Entry 2E3X (X-ray diffraction, 2.91 A resolution); this record covers chains A and B of the 3 polymer chains in the assembly.

Chain A:
Protein: Coagulation factor X-activating enzyme heavy chain
Source organism: Daboia russellii siamensis
Notes: EC 3.4.24.58
Reference sequence: Q7LZ61 (RVVX_DABRU); aligned to UniProt positions 1-427 over residues 1-427 (the alignment contains insertions or deletions, so no single offset holds)
Sequence (427 residues; row label = number of the first residue in the row):
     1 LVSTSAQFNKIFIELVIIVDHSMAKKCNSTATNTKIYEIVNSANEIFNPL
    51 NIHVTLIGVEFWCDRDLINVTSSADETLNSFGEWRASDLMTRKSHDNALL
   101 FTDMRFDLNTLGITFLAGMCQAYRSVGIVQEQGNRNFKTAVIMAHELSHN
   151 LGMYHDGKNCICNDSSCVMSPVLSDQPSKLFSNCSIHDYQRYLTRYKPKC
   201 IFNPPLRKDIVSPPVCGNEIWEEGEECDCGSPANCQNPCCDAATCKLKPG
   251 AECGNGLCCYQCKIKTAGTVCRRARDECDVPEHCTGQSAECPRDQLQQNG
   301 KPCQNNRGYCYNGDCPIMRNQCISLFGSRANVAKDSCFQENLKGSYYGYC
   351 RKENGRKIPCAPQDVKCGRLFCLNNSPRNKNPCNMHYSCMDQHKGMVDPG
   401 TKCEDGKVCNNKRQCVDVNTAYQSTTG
Disordered / not traced: 1-6, 423-427
Cystine bridges: Cys27-Cys63, Cys120-Cys200, Cys160-Cys184, Cys162-Cys167, Cys216-Cys245, Cys227-Cys240, Cys229-Cys235, Cys239-Cys262, Cys253-Cys259, Cys258-Cys284, Cys271-Cys291, Cys278-Cys310, Cys303-Cys315, Cys322-Cys372, Cys337-Cys383, Cys350-Cys360, Cys367-Cys409, Cys403-Cys415
Covalent attachments: glycan linked to Asn69; N-acetylglucosamine (NAG) linked to Asn183
Bound ions: Zn2+: His145, His149, His155 (together with gm6001)
Ligand contacts:
  - Ca2+ (CA), molecule 1: Phe12, Glu14, Asp96, Cys200, Ile201, Asn203
  - Ca2+ (CA), molecule 2: Asn48, Asn51, Glu219
  - Ca2+ (CA), molecule 3: Val215, Cys216, Asn218, Ile220, Trp221, Glu222, Glu225, Asp228
  - Ca2+ (CA), molecule 4: Arg272, Asp279, Val280, Pro281, Glu282, Asp294, Gln295
  - gm6001: Asn109, Thr110, Leu111, Gly112, Ile142, His145, Glu146, His149, His155, Ser170, Pro171, Val172, Leu173
Reported in the primary citation:
  - Zn2+ coordination: His145 to Asp156

Chain B:
Protein: Coagulation factor X-activating enzyme light chain 2
Source organism: Daboia russellii siamensis
Reference sequence: Q4PRD2 (LC2_DABRU); residues 0-133 here correspond to UniProt positions 25-158 (UniProt number = residue number + 25)
Sequence (134 residues; row label = number of the first residue in the row; numbering starts at 0):
     0 LDCPPDSSLYRYFCYRVFKEHKTWEAAERFCMEHPNNGHLVSIESMEEAE
    50 FVAKLLSNTTGKFITHFWIGLMIKDKEQECSSEWSDGSSVSYDKLGKQEF
   100 RKCFVLEKESGYRMWFNRNCEERYLFVCKVPPEC
Disordered / not traced: 0, 60-63
Cystine bridges: Cys2-Cys13, Cys30-Cys127, Cys102-Cys119
Covalent attachments: N-acetylglucosamine (NAG) linked to Asn57
UniProt features mapped onto this chain:
  - glycosylation: Asn57 (N-linked (GlcNAc...) (complex) asparagine)

How chain A and chain B interact:
Inter-chain disulfides: Cys389(A)-Cys133(B)
Contacting residue pairs (16; chain A residue first):
  Glu340(A) with Phe12(B)
  Lys343(A) with Glu43(B), salt bridge
  Tyr346(A) with Tyr11(B), hydrogen bond (side chain-backbone); Phe12(B), hydrophobic; Asn36(B); Pro130(B), hydrophobic; Pro131(B)
  Tyr347(A) with Phe12(B)
  Asn381(A) with Arg10(B), hydrogen bond; Tyr11(B)
  Pro382(A) with Arg10(B)
  Cys383(A) with Tyr11(B)
  Asn384(A) with Tyr11(B)
  Met385(A) with Tyr11(B), hydrogen bond (backbone-side chain)
  Cys389(A) with Cys133(B), disulfide
  Met390(A) with Cys133(B)
Also at the interface, not in a pair above, chain A (13 interface residues in all): Ser345, Lys380
Also at the interface, not in a pair above, chain B (10 interface residues in all): Ser41, Lys128
The authors on this interface:
  - specific contacts: Cys389(A)-Cys133(B)
  - interface residues, chain A: Tyr346(A), Tyr347(A), Met385(A)
  - interface residues, chain B: Tyr11(B), Phe12(B), Pro131(B)

Overview:
Chain A and chain B form an interface of 13 and 10 residues respectively; the contacts include 1 disulfide
bond, 3 hydrogen bonds and 1 salt bridge. Among the polar pairs are Lys343(A)-Glu43(B), Tyr346(A)-Tyr11(B) and
Asn381(A)-Arg10(B). The paper describes a contact between Cys389(A) and Cys133(B). The paper reports interface
residues Tyr346(A), Tyr347(A) and Tyr11(B) among others; Zn2+ coordination by His145(A).
Chain A is Coagulation factor X-activating enzyme heavy chain and chain B is Coagulation factor X-activating
enzyme light chain 2, both from Daboia russellii siamensis; the structure, Crystal structure of Russell's
viper venom metalloproteinase, was determined by X-ray diffraction.
